9C2H - chains A and F of the 10 polymer chains in the assembly; structure by electron microscopy, 3.70 A resolution.

[Chain A]
Protein: Nucleoprotein
From: Severe acute respiratory syndrome coronavirus 2
UniProtKB: P0DTC9 (NCAP_SARS2); residues 244-364 here = UniProt positions 244-364
Amino-acid sequence (144 residues; numbered 221 to 364; the number before each row is that of its first residue):
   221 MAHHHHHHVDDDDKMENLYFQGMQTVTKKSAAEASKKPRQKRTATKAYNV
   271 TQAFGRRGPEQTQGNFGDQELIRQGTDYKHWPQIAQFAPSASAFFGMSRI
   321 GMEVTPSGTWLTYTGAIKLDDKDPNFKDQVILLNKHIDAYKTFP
Unresolved in the structure: 221-256
Sequence notes: initiating methionine (221); expression tag (222-243)

[Chain F]
Protein: Antibody Fab NP1-E9 Light Chain (variable region)
From: Mus sp
Notes: antibody fragment or engineered binder
Amino-acid sequence (107 residues; row label = number of the first residue in the row):
     1 DIVMTQSQKFMSTSVGDRVSVTCKASQNVLNNVAWYQQKPGQSPKALIYS
    51 ASYRYSGVPDRFTGSGSGTDFTLTISNVQSEDLAEYFCQQYNSYPLTFGD
   101 GTKLELK

[Interface between chain A and chain F]
Residue-residue contacts (21; chain A residue first):
  E290(A) with Y94(F)
  F346(A) with Y49(F); Y53(F), hydrophobic
  K347(A) with Y49(F); R54(F); Y55(F); S56(F), hydrogen bond
  V350(A) with S50(F); Y53(F), hydrophobic
  I351(A) with Y49(F), hydrophobic; S50(F)
  N354(A) with N31(F), hydrogen bond; S50(F), hydrogen bond
  K355(A) with N32(F); Y91(F); Y94(F), hydrogen bond
  I357(A) with L30(F)
  D358(A) with L30(F)
  A359(A) with L30(F), hydrophobic
  T362(A) with N28(F); L30(F)
Other interface residues (no listed pair), chain A (12 interface residues in all): D288
Other interface residues (no listed pair), chain F (14 interface residues in all): Q27, N92
Interface features reported in the paper:
  - residue pairs: V350(A)-S50(F), T362(A)-N92(F)
  - epitope / paratope residues, chain A: V350(A), T362(A)
  - epitope / paratope residues, chain F: N32(F), S50(F), N92(F)

[Summary]
12 residues of chain A face 14 of chain F across their interface, with 4 hydrogen bonds. Among the polar pairs
are K347(A)-S56(F), N354(A)-N31(F) and N354(A)-S50(F). The authors report contacts between V350(A) and S50(F)
and T362(A) and N92(F). The paper reports epitope/paratope residues V350(A), T362(A) and N32(F) among others.
Here chain A is Nucleoprotein (Severe acute respiratory syndrome coronavirus 2) and chain F is Antibody Fab
NP1-E9 Light Chain (variable region) (Mus sp). Entry 9C2H (SARS-CoV-2 Nucleocapsid Dimerization Domain bound
to Fab-NP1E9 and Fab-NP3B4) was determined by electron microscopy.
